PDB entry 3GD3 | X-ray diffraction, 2.95 A resolution | chain A

# Chain A
Molecule: Apoptosis-inducing factor 1, mitochondrial
Organism: Mus musculus
Reference sequence: Q9Z0X1 (AIFM1_MOUSE); residue numbers follow UniProt; this construct covers 78-612
Amino-acid sequence (535 residues; numbered 78 to 612; the number before each row is that of its first residue):
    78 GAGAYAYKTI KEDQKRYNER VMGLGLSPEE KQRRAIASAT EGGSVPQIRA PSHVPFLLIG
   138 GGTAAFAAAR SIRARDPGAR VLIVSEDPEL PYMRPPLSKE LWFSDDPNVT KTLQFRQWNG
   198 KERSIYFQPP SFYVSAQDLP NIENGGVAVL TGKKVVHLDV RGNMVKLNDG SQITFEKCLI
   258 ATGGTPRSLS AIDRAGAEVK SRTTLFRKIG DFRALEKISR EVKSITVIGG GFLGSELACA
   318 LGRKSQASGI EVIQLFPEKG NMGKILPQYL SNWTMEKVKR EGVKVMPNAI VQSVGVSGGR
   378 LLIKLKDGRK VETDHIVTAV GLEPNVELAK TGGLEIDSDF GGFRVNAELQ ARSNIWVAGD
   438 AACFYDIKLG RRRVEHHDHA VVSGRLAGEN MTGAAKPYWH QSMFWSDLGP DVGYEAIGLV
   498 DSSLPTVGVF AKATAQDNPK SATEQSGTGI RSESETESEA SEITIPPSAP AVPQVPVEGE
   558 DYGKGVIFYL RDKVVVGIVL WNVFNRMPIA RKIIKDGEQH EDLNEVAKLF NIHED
Unresolved in the structure: 78-127, 538-557, 611-612
Swiss-Prot annotation at these positions:
  - motif: Lys445 to Arg450 (Nuclear localization signal)
  - binding site (FAD): Gly137 to Ala141, Glu163, Asp164, Arg171, Lys176, Val232, Arg284, Asp437, His453, His454, Trp482
  - binding site (NAD(+)): Trp195, Gly307 to Leu310, Glu335, Lys341, Gly398, Glu452, His453, Trp482, Glu492, Asn582
  - modified residue: Lys108 (N6-succinyllysine), Ser115 (Phosphoserine), Ser267 (Phosphoserine), Ser370 (Phosphoserine), Lys387 (N6-acetyllysine), Thr520 (Phosphothreonine), Ser523 (Phosphoserine), Ser529 (Phosphoserine), Lys592 (N6-acetyllysine)
  - cross-link: Lys254 (Glycyl lysine isopeptide (Lys-Gly) (interchain with G-Cter in ubiquitin))
  - mutagenesis: Lys176 (K176A: Increases catalytic efficiency), Trp195 (W195A: Increases redox potential, reacts faster to NADH and forms two-fold longer-lived CTC), Lys254 (K254A: Abolished DNA-binding without affecting binding to poly-ADP-ribose chains; when associated with A-264), Arg264 (R264A: Abolished DNA-binding without affecting binding to poly-ADP-ribose chains; when associated with A-254), Glu313 (E313A: Increases catalytic efficiency 30-fold. Increases affinity for NADH 20-fold), Arg588 to Lys592 (Abolished binding to poly-ADP-ribose chains, preventing induction of parthanatos)
Ligand contacts: FAD (flavin-adenine dinucleotide): Ile136, Gly137, Gly138, Gly139, Thr140, Ala141, Val161, Ser162, Glu163, Asp164, Arg171, Pro172, Leu174, Ser175, Lys176, Lys230, Lys231, Val232, Ala258, Thr259, Gly260, Gly261, Phe283, Arg284, Leu310, Asn402, Leu405, Ala435, Gly436, Asp437, Glu452, His453, His454, Ala457, Met480, Phe481, Trp482
What the authors report for this chain:
  - contacts within the chain: Val422-Arg448 (hydrogen bond)
  - conformationally variable residues (loop rearrangement, order/disorder transition, side-chain flip): Ala438 to His453, Thr511 to Ser535
  - self-association interface (contacts with another copy of this molecule); pairs are residue here / residue on that copy: Glu412-Arg448 (salt bridge)
  - mutagenesis - W195A: increased catalytic activity on NADH
  - mutagenesis - K176A, E313A: increased binding to NADH (citing earlier work)
  - mutagenesis - H453L: decreased binding to NADH (citing earlier work)

# Overview
Bound to chain A: flavin-adenine dinucleotide. From UniProt: 15 FAD-binding residues, 13 NAD+-binding residues
and 10 mutagenesis sites. From the paper: K176A and E313A increase binding to NADH; conformational variability
at Ala438 and Thr511; 4 substitutions were tested in all.
Chain A is Apoptosis-inducing factor 1, mitochondrial (Mus musculus); the structure, Crystal structure of a
naturally folded murine apoptosis inducing factor, was determined by X-ray diffraction, deposited together
with 3GD4.
